PDB entry 5CM3 | X-ray diffraction, 2.30 A resolution | chains A and D of the 4 polymer chains in the assembly

# Chain A
Name: TrfB transcriptional repressor protein
Source organism: Escherichia coli
Notes: fragment: KorA, UNP resiodues 1-97
UniProt: P03052 (KORA2_ECOLX); residue numbers follow UniProt; this construct covers 1-97
Chain sequence (97 residues; each row starts with the number of its first residue):
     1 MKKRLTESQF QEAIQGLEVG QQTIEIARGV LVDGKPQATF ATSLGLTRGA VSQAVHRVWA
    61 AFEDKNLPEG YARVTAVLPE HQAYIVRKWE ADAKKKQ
UniProt features mapped onto this chain:
  - DNA-binding region: Gln-37 to His-56 (H-T-H motif)
From the paper describing this entry:
  - binding site for the 20-nt DNA strand: Arg-48, Gly-49, Gln-53
  - binding site for the 20-nt DNA strand (chain D): Glu-18 to Thr-23, Thr-47, Gln-53, Arg-57
  - specificity-determining residues: Gly-49
  - binding site for the 20-nt DNA strand: Gln-37 (proposed by the authors, not directly observed)

# Chain D
Molecule: 20-nt DNA strand
Sequence (20 nucleotides; numbered 1 to 20; the number before each row is that of its first residue):
     1 CCAAGTTTAG CTAAACTTGG

# Interface between chain A and chain D
Residue-residue contacts (16; chain A residue first):
  Glu-18(A) with DA9(D), sugar contact
  Val-19(A) with DA9(D), phosphate contact; DG10(D), phosphate contact
  Gly-20(A) with DG10(D), hydrogen bond to the phosphate
  Gln-22(A) with DC11(D), hydrogen bond to the phosphate
  Thr-23(A) with DG10(D), hydrogen bond to the phosphate
  Gly-45(A) with DT12(D), phosphate contact
  Leu-46(A) with DC11(D), phosphate contact; DT12(D), phosphate contact
  Thr-47(A) with DT12(D), hydrogen bond to the phosphate; DA13(D), phosphate contact
  Ala-50(A) with DT12(D), phosphate contact
  Gln-53(A) with DC11(D), hydrogen bond to the base; DT12(D), hydrogen bond to the base
  Arg-57(A) with DA9(D), salt bridge to the phosphate; DG10(D), salt bridge to the phosphate
Also at the interface, not in a pair above, chain A (13 interface residues in all): Met-1, Gly-49
Also at the interface, not in a pair above, chain D (7 interface residues in all): DA14, DG20

# Summary
13 residues of chain A and 7 residues of chain D are in contact, with 6 hydrogen bonds and 2 salt bridges.
Among the polar pairs are Gln-53(A)/DC11(D), Gln-53(A)/DT12(D) and Gly-20(A)/DG10(D). From the paper: a
binding site for the 20-nt DNA strand at Arg-48(A), Gly-49(A) and Gln-53(A) among others; a binding site for
the 20-nt DNA strand (chain D) at Glu-18(A), Thr-47(A) and Gln-53(A) among others.
Here chain A is TrfB transcriptional repressor protein (Escherichia coli) and chain D is a 20-nt DNA strand.
Entry 5CM3 (Crystal Structure of KorA, a plasmid-encoded, global transcription regulator) was determined by
X-ray diffraction together with 5CKT and 5CLV from the same study.
